7ZT2 - chains A and D of the 4 polymer chains in the assembly; structure by X-ray diffraction, 2.40 A resolution.

Chain A:
Molecule: Major histocompatibility complex class I-related gene protein
From: Homo sapiens
Reference sequence: Q95460 (HMR1_HUMAN); residues 1-270 here correspond to UniProt positions 23-292 (UniProt number = residue number + 22)
Amino-acid sequence (290 residues; each row starts with the number of its first residue; numbering starts at 0):
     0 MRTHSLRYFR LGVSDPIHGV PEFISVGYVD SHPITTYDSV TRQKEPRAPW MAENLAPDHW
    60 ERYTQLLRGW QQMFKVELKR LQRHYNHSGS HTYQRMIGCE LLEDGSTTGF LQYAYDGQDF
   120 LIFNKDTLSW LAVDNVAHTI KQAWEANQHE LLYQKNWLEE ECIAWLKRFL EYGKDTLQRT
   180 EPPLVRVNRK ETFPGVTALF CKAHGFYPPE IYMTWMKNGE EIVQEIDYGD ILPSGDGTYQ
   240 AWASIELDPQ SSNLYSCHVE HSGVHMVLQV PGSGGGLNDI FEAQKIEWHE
Disordered / not traced: 0, 189, 218-220, 249-250, 269-289
Construct notes: initiating methionine (0); conflict Ser261 (Cys283 in Q95460); expression tag (271-289)
Swiss-Prot annotation at these positions:
  - binding site (5-(2-oxoethylideneamino)-6-(D-ribitylamino)uracil): Arg9, Ser24, Lys43, Arg94, Tyr152, Gln153
  - binding site (5-(2-oxopropylideneamino)-6-(D-ribitylamino)uracil): Arg9, Ser24, Lys43, Arg94, Tyr152, Gln153
  - binding site (7-hydroxy-6-methyl-8-(1-D-ribityl)lumazine): Arg9, Ser24, Lys43, Arg94, Tyr152, Gln153
  - binding site (8-(9H-purin-6-yl)-2-oxa-8-azabicyclo[3.3.1]nona-3,6-diene-4,6-dicarbaldehyde): Arg9, Lys43, His58, Arg94
  - binding site (2-amino-4-oxopteridine-6-carbaldehyde): Lys43
  - binding site (pyridoxal): Lys43
  - glycosylation: Asn85 (N-linked (GlcNAc...) asparagine)
Cystine bridges: Cys98-Cys161, Cys200-Cys256
Covalent attachments: 5-OP-RU (2LJ) linked to Lys43
Residues lining bound ligands: 5-OP-RU (2LJ; 1-deoxy-1-({2,6-dioxo-5-[(E)-propylideneamino]-1,2,3,6-tetrahydropyrimidin-4-yl}amino)-D-ribitol): Tyr7, Arg9, Ser24, Thr34, His58, Tyr62, Leu66, Trp69, Arg94, Ile96, Tyr152, Gln153, Trp156
Reported in the primary citation:
  - binding site for 5-OP-RU: Lys43
  - binding site for 5-OP-RU: His58 (from molecular simulation)
  - mutagenesis - E76Q/E149Q (KD = 0.6 uM): unchanged binding to AF7 TCR
  - mutagenesis - E76Q/E149Q: decreased binding to E8 TRBV6-1 TCR

Chain D:
Molecule: E8 TCR Alpha
From: Homo sapiens
Amino-acid sequence (205 residues; each row starts with the number of its first residue):
     1 MAGQNIDQPT EMTATEGAIV QINCTYQTSG FNGLFWYQQH AGEAPTFLSY NVLDGLEEKG
    61 RFSSFLSRSK GYSYLLLKEL QMKDSASYLC AFLDSNYQLI WGAGTKLIIK PDIQNPDPAV
   121 YQLRDSKSSD KSVCLFTDFD SQTNVSQSKD SDVYITDKCV LDMRSMDFKS NSAVAWSNKS
   181 DFACANAFNN SIIPEDTFFP SPESS
Disordered / not traced: 1-3, 130, 190-205
Cystine bridges: Cys24-Cys90, Cys134-Cys184

How chain A and chain D interact:
Contacting residue pairs (27; chain A residue first):
  Asp57(A) with Asn96(D)
  Arg61(A) with Asn96(D), hydrogen bond (side chain-backbone); Tyr97(D); Gln98(D), hydrogen bond
  Tyr62(A) with Ser95(D), hydrogen bond (side chain-backbone); Asn96(D); Tyr97(D)
  Leu65(A) with Asn96(D)
  His148(A) with Tyr50(D), hydrogen bond (side chain-backbone); Glu57(D), salt bridge
  Leu151(A) with Val52(D); Leu53(D), hydrophobic
  Tyr152(A) with Asn32(D); Tyr50(D); Val52(D); Tyr97(D), hydrogen bond
  Lys154(A) with Leu53(D)
  Asn155(A) with Phe31(D), hydrogen bond (side chain-backbone); Val52(D); Arg68(D), hydrogen bond
  Trp156(A) with Asn32(D); Tyr97(D), hydrogen bond
  Glu159(A) with Arg68(D)
  Glu160(A) with Gly30(D); Phe31(D), hydrogen bond (side chain-backbone); Asn32(D); Ser95(D), hydrogen bond
Also at the interface, not in a pair above, chain A (13 interface residues in all): Trp164
Also at the interface, not in a pair above, chain D (13 interface residues in all): Phe47

Overview:
The chain A/chain D interface involves 13 residues from each chain, with 10 hydrogen bonds and 1 salt bridge.
Polar contacts include His148(A)-Glu57(D), Arg61(A)-Asn96(D) and Arg61(A)-Gln98(D). Covalently linked 5-OP-RU:
at Lys43(A). From the paper: a binding site for 5-OP-RU at Lys43(A) and His58(A); E76Q/E149Q of chain A reduce
binding to E8 TRBV6-1 TCR.
Here chain A is Major histocompatibility complex class I-related gene protein and chain D is E8 TCR Alpha,
both from Homo sapiens. Entry 7ZT2 (Structure of E8 TCR in complex with human MR1 bound to 5-OP-RU) was
determined by X-ray diffraction, deposited together with 7ZT3, 7ZT4, 7ZT5, 7ZT7, 7ZT8 and 7ZT9.
